6HUC - chains K and W of the 28 polymer chains in the assembly; structure by X-ray diffraction, 3.00 A resolution.

[Chain K]
Molecule: Proteasome subunit beta type-5
Source organism: Saccharomyces cerevisiae (strain ATCC 204508 / S288c)
Notes: EC 3.4.25.1
Reference sequence: P30656 (PSB5_YEAST); residues 1-212 here correspond to UniProt positions 76-287 (UniProt number = residue number + 75)
Amino-acid sequence (212 residues; each row starts with the number of its first residue):
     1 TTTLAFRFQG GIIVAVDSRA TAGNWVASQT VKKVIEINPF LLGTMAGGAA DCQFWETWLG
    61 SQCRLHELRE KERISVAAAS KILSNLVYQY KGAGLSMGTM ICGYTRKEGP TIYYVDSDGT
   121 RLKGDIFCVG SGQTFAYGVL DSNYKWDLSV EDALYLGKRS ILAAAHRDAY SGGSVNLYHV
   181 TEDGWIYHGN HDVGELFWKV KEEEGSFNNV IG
Glycans and other covalent adducts: compound GRT linked to Thr1
Ion coordination: Mg2+: Ala165, His166, Asp168 (shared with Asp204(W) of chain W)
Residues lining bound ligands: GRT ((2S)-N-[2-[[(2S)-1-[4-(aminomethyl)phenyl]-4-methylsulfonyl-butan-2-yl]amino]-2-oxidanylidene-ethyl]-2-[[(2S)-2-azido-3-phenyl-propanoyl]amino]-4-methyl-pentanamide): Arg19, Ala20, Thr21, Ala27, Val31, Lys32, Lys33, Met45, Ala46, Gly47, Gly48, Ala49, Gln53, Gly130, Ser131

[Chain W]
Molecule: Proteasome subunit beta type-3
Source organism: Saccharomyces cerevisiae (strain ATCC 204508 / S288c)
Notes: EC 3.4.25.1
Reference sequence: P25451 (PSB3_YEAST); residues 0-204 here correspond to UniProt positions 1-205 (UniProt number = residue number + 1)
Amino-acid sequence (205 residues; each row starts with the number of its first residue; numbering starts at 0):
     0 MSDPSSINGG IVVAMTGKDC VAIACDLRLG SQSLGVSNKF EKIFHYGHVF LGITGLATDV
    60 TTLNEMFRYK TNLYKLKEER AIEPETFTQL VSSSLYERRF GPYFVGPVVA GINSKSGKPF
   120 IAGFDLIGCI DEAKDFIVSG TASDQLFGMC ESLYEPNLEP EDLFETISQA LLNAADRDAL
   180 SGWGAVVYII KKDEVVKRYL KMRQD
Disordered / not traced: 0
UniProt features mapped onto this chain:
  - modified residue: Ser30 (Phosphoserine)
  - cross-link: Lys69 (Glycyl lysine isopeptide (Lys-Gly) (interchain with G-Cter in ubiquitin))
Ion coordination: Mg2+ site 1: Asp177, Ser180; Mg2+ site 2: Asp204 (shared with Ala165(K), His166(K), Asp168(K) of chain K)
Residues lining bound ligands: GRT ((2S)-N-[2-[[(2S)-1-[4-(aminomethyl)phenyl]-4-methylsulfonyl-butan-2-yl]amino]-2-oxidanylidene-ethyl]-2-[[(2S)-2-azido-3-phenyl-propanoyl]amino]-4-methyl-pentanamide): Arg98, Asp124, Leu125, Ile126, Cys128, Asp130

[How chain K and chain W interact]
Residue-residue contacts - 45 pairs, chain K then chain W:
  Arg19(K) - Asp204(W)  salt bridge
  Asn24(K) - Asp177(W)
  Asn24(K) - Ala178(W)  hydrogen bond (backbone-backbone)
  Asn24(K) - Leu179(W)
  Trp25(K) - Gln144(W)
  Trp25(K) - Arg176(W)
  Val26(K) - Asp175(W)
  Val26(K) - Arg176(W)  hydrogen bond (backbone-side chain)
  Val26(K) - Asp177(W)
  Val26(K) - Ala178(W)
  Ala27(K) - Arg176(W)  hydrogen bond (backbone-side chain)
  Ser28(K) - Arg176(W)
  Gln29(K) - Asp175(W)
  Gln29(K) - Arg202(W)
  Phe135(K) - Leu33(W)  hydrophobic
  Ala165(K) - Asp204(W)
  His166(K) - Trp182(W)  hydrogen bond (backbone-side chain)
  His166(K) - Gln203(W)  hydrogen bond (side chain-backbone)
  Arg167(K) - Ser32(W)
  Arg167(K) - Gly34(W)  hydrogen bond (side chain-backbone)
  Arg167(K) - Val35(W)
  Arg167(K) - Trp182(W)
  Asp168(K) - Ser32(W)
  Ala169(K) - Arg27(W)
  Ala169(K) - Ser32(W)  hydrogen bond (backbone-backbone)
  Ala169(K) - Ala178(W)
  Tyr170(K) - Ser32(W)
  Tyr170(K) - Ala178(W)  hydrophobic
  Ser171(K) - Asp204(W)
  Gly172(K) - Asp204(W)
  Gly173(K) - Arg202(W)  hydrogen bond (backbone-side chain)
  Gly173(K) - Asp204(W)  hydrogen bond (backbone-side chain)
  Asp192(K) - Arg202(W)  salt bridge
  Val193(K) - Asp204(W)
  Gly194(K) - Arg202(W)
  Phe197(K) - Gln203(W)
  Trp198(K) - Lys200(W)
  Trp198(K) - Met201(W)
  Trp198(K) - Gln203(W)
  Asn209(K) - Asn37(W)  hydrogen bond (backbone-side chain)
  Asn209(K) - Lys38(W)  hydrogen bond (backbone-side chain)
  Val210(K) - Asn37(W)
  Ile211(K) - Leu26(W)  hydrophobic
  Ile211(K) - Asn37(W)
  Ile211(K) - Lys38(W)
Also at the interface, not in a pair above, chain K (26 interface residues in all): Asn208
Also at the interface, not in a pair above, chain W (23 interface residues in all): Ser5, Gln31, Tyr198

[Overview]
The interface between chain K and chain W involves 26 residues on one side and 23 on the other; the contacts
include 11 hydrogen bonds and 2 salt bridges. Polar pairs include Arg19(K)-Asp204(W), Asp192(K)-Arg202(W) and
Val26(K)-Arg176(W). Bound to chain W: compound GRT.
Chain K is Proteasome subunit beta type-5 and chain W is Proteasome subunit beta type-3, both from
Saccharomyces cerevisiae (strain ATCC 204508 / S288c); the structure, Yeast 20S proteasome with human beta2c
(S171G) in complex with 18, was determined by X-ray diffraction together with 6HTB, 6HTC, 6HTD, 6HTP, 6HTR,
6HUB and 30 further entries from the same study.
